PDB entry 7NZ0 | electron microscopy, 6.30 A resolution (low resolution: residue-level contacts below are approximate; hydrogen-bond / salt-bridge calls are withheld) | chains I and L of the 14 polymer chains in the assembly

# Chain I
Name: Macrodomain Ter protein
From: Photorhabdus thracensis
UniProtKB: A0A0F7LUV5 (A0A0F7LUV5_9GAMM); residues 1-151 here = UniProt positions 1-151
Chain sequence (151 residues; row label = number of the first residue in the row):
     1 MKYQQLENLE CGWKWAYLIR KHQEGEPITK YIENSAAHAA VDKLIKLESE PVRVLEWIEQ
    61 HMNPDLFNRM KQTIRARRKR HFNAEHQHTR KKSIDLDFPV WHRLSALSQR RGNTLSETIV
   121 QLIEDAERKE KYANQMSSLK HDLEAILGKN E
Unresolved in the structure: 135-151

# Chain L
Molecule: matS2 DNA 80 b, oligo FBA770
Sequence (80 nucleotides; each row starts with the number of its first residue):
     1 TGCCGTTACA ATGTAACAGT GGCGGGTAAT CCAGAGCCAG ACGAGCACTA CGAACAACTA
    61 ATGCCTACTT TACAGGCGAG
Unresolved in the structure: 23-80

# How chain I and chain L interact
Contacting residue pairs (17; chain I residue first):
  Met-1(I) with DC4(L); DG5(L)
  Lys-2(I) with DG5(L)
  Tyr-3(I) with DG5(L); DT6(L)
  Gln-5(I) with DC4(L)
  Lys-71(I) with DC3(L)
  Arg-75(I) with DC4(L); DG5(L); DT6(L)
  Arg-78(I) with DG5(L)
  Lys-79(I) with DG5(L); DT6(L)
  Lys-91(I) with DT7(L)
  Trp-101(I) with DC9(L)
  Thr-114(I) with DA8(L)
  Leu-115(I) with DA8(L)
Other interface residues (no listed pair), chain I (15 interface residues in all): Arg-80, Asn-83, Ser-105

# Summary
15 residues of chain I face 7 of chain L across their interface.
Here chain I is Macrodomain Ter protein (Photorhabdus thracensis) and chain L is matS2 DNA 80 b, oligo FBA770.
Entry 7NZ0 (Cryo-EM structure of the MukBEF-MatP-DNA monomer (open conformation)) was determined by electron
microscopy, deposited together with 7NYW, 7NYX, 7NYY, 7NYZ, 7NZ2, 7NZ3 and 7NZ4.
